PDB entry 8FV5 | electron microscopy, 4.21 A resolution (low resolution: residue-level contacts below are approximate; hydrogen-bond / salt-bridge calls are withheld) | chains A and B of the 32 polymer chains in the assembly

== Chain A (and B) ==
Name: Maltose/maltodextrin-binding periplasmic protein, phiPA3 PhuN
Organism: Escherichia coli (strain K12)
Notes: chain B of this document is another copy of the same molecule, construct and numbering; everything in this record applies to it too
Reference sequence: chimeric construct of P0AEX9, F8SJT5: residues -386 to -21 from P0AEX9 (MALE_ECOLI) positions 27-392 (UniProt number = residue number + 413); residues 1-602 from F8SJT5 positions 1-602 (same numbers)
Amino-acid sequence (996 residues; row label = number of the first residue in the row; numbers below 1 keep their minus sign (His-393 is residue -393)):
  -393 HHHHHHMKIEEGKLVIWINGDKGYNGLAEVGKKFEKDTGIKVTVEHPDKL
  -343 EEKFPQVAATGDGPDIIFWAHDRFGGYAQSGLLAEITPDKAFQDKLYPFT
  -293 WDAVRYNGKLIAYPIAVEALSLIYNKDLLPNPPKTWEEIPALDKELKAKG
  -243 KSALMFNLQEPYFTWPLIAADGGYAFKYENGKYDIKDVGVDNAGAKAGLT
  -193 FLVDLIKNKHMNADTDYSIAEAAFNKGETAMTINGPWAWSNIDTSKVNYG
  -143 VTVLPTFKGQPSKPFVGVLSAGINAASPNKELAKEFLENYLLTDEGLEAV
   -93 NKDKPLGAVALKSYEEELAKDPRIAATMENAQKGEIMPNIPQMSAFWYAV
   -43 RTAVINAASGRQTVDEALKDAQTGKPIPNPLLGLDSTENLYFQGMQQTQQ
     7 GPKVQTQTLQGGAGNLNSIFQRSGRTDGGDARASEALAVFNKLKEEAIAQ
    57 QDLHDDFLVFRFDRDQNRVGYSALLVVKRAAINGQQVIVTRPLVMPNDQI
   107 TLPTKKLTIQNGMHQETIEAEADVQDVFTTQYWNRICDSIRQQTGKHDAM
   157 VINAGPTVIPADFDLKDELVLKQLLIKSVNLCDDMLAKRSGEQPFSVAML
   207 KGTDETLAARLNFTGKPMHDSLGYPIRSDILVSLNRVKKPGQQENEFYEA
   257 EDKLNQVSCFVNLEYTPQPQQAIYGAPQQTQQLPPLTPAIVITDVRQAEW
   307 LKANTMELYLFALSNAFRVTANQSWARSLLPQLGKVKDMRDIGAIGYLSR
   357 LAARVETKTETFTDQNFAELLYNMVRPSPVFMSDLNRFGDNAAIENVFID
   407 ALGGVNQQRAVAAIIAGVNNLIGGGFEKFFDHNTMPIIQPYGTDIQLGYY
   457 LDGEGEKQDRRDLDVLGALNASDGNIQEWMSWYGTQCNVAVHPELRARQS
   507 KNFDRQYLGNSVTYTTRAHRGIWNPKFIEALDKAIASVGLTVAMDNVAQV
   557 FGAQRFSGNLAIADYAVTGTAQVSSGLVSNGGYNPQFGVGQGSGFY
Not modelled in the structure: -393 to 18, 276-287, 556-602
Differences from the reference sequence: expression tag (-393 to -387); linker (-20 to 0)

== How chain A and chain B interact ==
Residue-residue contacts - 56 pairs, chain A then chain B:
  Ala19(A) - Glu211(B)
  Ala19(A) - Arg242(B)
  Ala19(A) - Lys244(B)
  Gly20(A) - Glu250(B)
  Asn21(A) - Glu250(B)
  Leu22(A) - Met205(B)
  Leu22(A) - Arg242(B)
  Asn23(A) - Tyr254(B)
  Ile25(A) - Phe201(B)
  Ile25(A) - Met205(B)
  Ile25(A) - Leu307(B)
  Phe26(A) - Trp306(B)
  Phe26(A) - Leu307(B)
  Phe26(A) - Lys308(B)
  Gln27(A) - Lys308(B)
  Arg28(A) - Glu198(B)
  Arg28(A) - Gln199(B)
  Arg28(A) - Met205(B)
  Ser29(A) - Asp190(B)
  Ser29(A) - Lys308(B)
  Gly30(A) - Asn186(B)
  Gly30(A) - Asp189(B)
  Gly30(A) - Lys308(B)
  Arg31(A) - Gln57(B)
  Arg31(A) - Asp58(B)
  Arg31(A) - Leu59(B)
  Arg31(A) - His60(B)
  Arg31(A) - Ile182(B)
  Arg31(A) - Asn186(B)
  Arg31(A) - Lys308(B)
  Thr32(A) - Asp58(B)
  Thr32(A) - Ile182(B)
  Asp33(A) - Leu175(B)
  Asp33(A) - Gln179(B)
  Asp33(A) - Ile182(B)
  Ser40(A) - Gln56(B)
  Leu43(A) - Gln56(B)
  Ala44(A) - Gln56(B)
  Asn47(A) - Ala55(B)
  Val65(A) - Gln57(B)
  Phe66(A) - Gln57(B)
  Arg67(A) - Gln56(B)
  Arg67(A) - Gln57(B)
  Arg67(A) - Asp58(B)
  Arg70(A) - Glu255(B)
  Asp71(A) - Trp306(B)
  Arg74(A) - Phe253(B)
  Arg74(A) - Tyr254(B)
  Val75(A) - Phe253(B)
  Val75(A) - Tyr254(B)
  Gly76(A) - Phe253(B)
  Gly76(A) - Tyr254(B)
  Leu108(A) - Glu255(B)
  Thr135(A) - Phe253(B)
  Gln137(A) - Phe253(B)
  Gln149(A) - Gln57(B)
Interface residues without a listed pair, chain A (34 interface residues in all): Gly34, Ile106, Thr107, Pro109
Interface residues without a listed pair, chain B (30 interface residues in all): Lys178, Leu206, Leu260, Ala309

== Overview ==
34 residues of chain A and 30 residues of chain B are in contact.
Chain A and chain B are both Maltose/maltodextrin-binding periplasmic protein, phiPA3 PhuN (Escherichia coli
(strain K12)); the structure, Representation of 16-mer phiPA3 PhuN Lattice, p2, was determined by electron
microscopy (same publication as 8FNE).
